PDB entry 3QP1 | X-ray diffraction, 1.55 A resolution | chain A

# Chain A
Name: CviR transcriptional regulator
From: Chromobacterium violaceum
Notes: fragment: ligand binding domain
UniProtKB: D3W065 (D3W065_CHRVO); numbering as in UniProt (aligned over 10-187)
Amino-acid sequence (182 residues; row label = number of the first residue in the row):
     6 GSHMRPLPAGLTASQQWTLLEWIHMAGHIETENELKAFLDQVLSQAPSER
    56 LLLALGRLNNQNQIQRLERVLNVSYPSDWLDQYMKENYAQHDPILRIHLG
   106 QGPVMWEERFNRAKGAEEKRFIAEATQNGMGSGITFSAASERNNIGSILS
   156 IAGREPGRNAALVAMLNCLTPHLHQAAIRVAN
Disordered / not traced: 6-8, 187
Sequence notes: expression tag (6-9)
Ligand contacts: N-hexanoyl-L-homoserine lactone (HL6; N-[(3S)-2-oxotetrahydrofuran-3-yl]hexanamide): Leu-57, Val-75, Tyr-80, Trp-84, Leu-85, Tyr-88, Asp-97, Ile-99, Leu-100, Trp-111, Phe-115, Phe-126, Ala-130, Met-135, Ile-153, Ser-155
From the paper describing this entry:
  - mutagenesis - M89F, M89L: unchanged signaling in response to C10-HSL
  - mutagenesis - M89A, M89S: increased signaling in response to C10-HSL
  - mutagenesis - M89S: increased binding to C10-HSL
  - mutagenesis - M89A, M89S: decreased signaling in response to N-hexanoyl-L-homoserine lactone

# Overview
Ligands of chain A: N-hexanoyl-L-homoserine lactone. From the paper: M89A and M89S increase signaling in
response to C10-HSL; M89A and M89S reduce signaling in response to N-hexanoyl-L-homoserine lactone.
Chain A is CviR transcriptional regulator (Chromobacterium violaceum); the structure, Crystal structure of
CviR ligand-binding domain bound to the native ligand C6-HSL, was determined by X-ray diffraction (same
publication as 3QP2, 3QP4, 3QP5 and 3QP6).
